PDB entry 1MKR | X-ray diffraction, 1.58 A resolution | chain A

[Chain A]
Name: Cytochrome c Peroxidase
Organism: Saccharomyces cerevisiae
Notes: EC 1.11.1.5
UniProt: P00431 (CCPR_YEAST); residues 1-294 here correspond to UniProt positions 68-361 (UniProt number = residue number + 67)
Amino-acid sequence (294 residues; row label = number of the first residue in the row):
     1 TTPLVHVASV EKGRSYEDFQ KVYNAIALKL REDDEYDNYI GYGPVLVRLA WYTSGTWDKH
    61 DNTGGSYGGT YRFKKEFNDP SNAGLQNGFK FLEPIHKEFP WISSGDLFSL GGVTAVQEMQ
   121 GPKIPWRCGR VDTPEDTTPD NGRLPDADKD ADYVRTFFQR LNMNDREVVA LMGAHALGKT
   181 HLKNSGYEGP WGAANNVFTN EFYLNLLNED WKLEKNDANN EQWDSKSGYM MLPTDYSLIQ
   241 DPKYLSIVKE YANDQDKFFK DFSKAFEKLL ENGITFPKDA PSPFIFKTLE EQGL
Differences from the reference sequence: engineered mutation Y52 (His119 in P00431)
Ion coordination: heme Fe near H175 (its only coordinating residue here)
Ligand contacts: heme (HEM): D37, P44, V45, V47, R48, W51, A83, P145, D146, A147, V154, F158, L171, M172, A174, H175, L177, G178, K179, T180, H181, N184, S185, Y187, W191, L232, T234, F262, F266
Swiss-Prot annotation at these positions:
  - active site: W191 (Tryptophan radical intermediate)
  - binding site (heme b): H175
  - site: R48 (Transition state stabilizer)
  - modified residue: Y153 (Phosphotyrosine)
From the paper describing this entry:
  - conformationally variable residues (side-chain flip): Y52
  - catalytic residues: R48 (citing earlier work)

[In short]
Ligands of chain A: heme. UniProt lists active-site residue W191 and heme b-binding residue H175. The paper
reports the catalytic residue R48; conformational variability at Y52.
Chain A is Cytochrome c Peroxidase (Saccharomyces cerevisiae); the structure, Crystal Structure of a Mutant
Variant of Cytochrome c Peroxidase (Plate like crystals), was determined by X-ray diffraction (same
publication as 1MK8, 1MKQ and 1ML2).
